Entry 9EJH (X-ray diffraction, 2.45 A resolution); this record covers chains A and B of the 5 polymer chains in the assembly.

[Chain A]
Protein: HLA class II histocompatibility antigen, DQ alpha 1 chain
Organism: Homo sapiens
UniProtKB: P01909 (DQA1_HUMAN); the construct lacks a stretch of the UniProt sequence and is renumbered around it, so the offset changes along the chain: 1-11 = UniProt 24-34; 12-54 = UniProt 36-78; 56-183 = UniProt 79-206
Chain sequence (183 residues; each row starts with the number of its first residue; note: 1 number in that range is skipped by the numbering (no residue carries it; nothing is unmodelled there)):
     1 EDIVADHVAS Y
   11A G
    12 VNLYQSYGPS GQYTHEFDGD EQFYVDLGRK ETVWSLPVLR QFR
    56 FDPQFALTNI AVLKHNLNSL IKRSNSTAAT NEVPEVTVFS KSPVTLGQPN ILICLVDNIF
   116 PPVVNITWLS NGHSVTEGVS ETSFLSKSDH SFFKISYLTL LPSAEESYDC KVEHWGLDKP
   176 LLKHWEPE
Not modelled in the structure: 183
Sequence notes: conflict Ser46 (Cys70 in P01909)
Disulfides: Cys109-Cys165
Covalent attachments: N-acetylglucosamine (NAG) linked to Asn120

[Chain B]
Protein: MHC class II HLA-DQ-beta-1
Organism: Homo sapiens
UniProtKB: O19712 (O19712_HUMAN); residues 1-192 here = UniProt positions 1-192
Chain sequence (194 residues; numbered 1 to 194; the number before each row is that of its first residue):
     1 RDSPEDFVYQ FKGMCYFTNG TERVRLVSRS IYNREEIVRF DSDVGEFRAV TLLGLPAAEY
    61 WNSQKDILER KRAAVDRVCR HNYQLELRTT LQRRVEPTVT ISPSRTEALN HHNLLVCSVT
   121 DFYPAQIKVR WFRNDQEETA GVVSTPLIRN GDWTFQILVM LEMTPQRGDV YTCHVEHPSL
   181 QSPITVEWRA QSTG
Not modelled in the structure: 1-2, 107-111
Sequence notes: expression tag (193-194)
Disulfides: Cys15-Cys79, Cys117-Cys173
Covalent attachments: N-acetylglucosamine (NAG) linked to Asn19
What the authors report for this chain:
  - mutagenesis - D66A, R77A: unchanged binding to G9 T cell receptor alpha chain
  - mutagenesis - D66A, R77A: unchanged binding to G9 TCR

[How chain A and chain B interact]
Residue-residue contacts (123):
  Ile3(A) - Tyr16(B)  hydrophobic
  Ile3(A) - Arg25(B)
  Ile3(A) - Arg29(B)
  Ala5(A) - Tyr16(B)  hydrophobic
  Ala5(A) - Phe17(B)
  Ala5(A) - Thr18(B)
  Asp6(A) - Phe17(B)  hydrogen bond (backbone-backbone)
  Asp6(A) - Thr18(B)
  Asp6(A) - Asn19(B)  hydrogen bond (side chain-backbone)
  His7(A) - Cys15(B)
  His7(A) - Tyr16(B)
  His7(A) - Phe17(B)  hydrogen bond (backbone-backbone)
  His7(A) - Leu91(B)
  Val8(A) - Met14(B)  hydrophobic
  Val8(A) - Cys15(B)
  Val8(A) - Tyr16(B)  hydrophobic
  Ala9(A) - Gly13(B)
  Ala9(A) - Met14(B)
  Ala9(A) - Cys15(B)  hydrogen bond (backbone-backbone)
  Ser10(A) - Gly13(B)
  Ser10(A) - Met14(B)
  Tyr11(A) - Gly13(B)  hydrogen bond (backbone-backbone)
  Tyr11(A) - Cys15(B)  hydrophobic
  Tyr11(A) - Asn82(B)
  Tyr11(A) - Glu86(B)  hydrogen bond
  Gly11A(A) - Phe11(B)
  Gly11A(A) - Lys12(B)
  Gly11A(A) - Gly13(B)  hydrogen bond (backbone-backbone)
  Val12(A) - Phe11(B)
  Asn13(A) - Tyr9(B)
  Asn13(A) - Gln10(B)
  Asn13(A) - Phe11(B)  hydrogen bond (backbone-backbone)
  Leu14(A) - Val8(B)  hydrophobic
  Leu14(A) - Tyr9(B)
  Tyr15(A) - Val8(B)
  Tyr15(A) - Tyr9(B)  hydrogen bond (backbone-backbone)
  Gln16(A) - Asp6(B)
  Gln16(A) - Phe7(B)
  Ser17(A) - Asp6(B)  hydrogen bond
  Ser17(A) - Phe7(B)  hydrogen bond (backbone-backbone)
  Tyr18(A) - Pro4(B)  hydrophobic
  Tyr18(A) - Asp6(B)  hydrogen bond (backbone-side chain)
  Phe28(A) - Glu86(B)
  Phe28(A) - Thr90(B)
  Phe28(A) - Leu91(B)  hydrophobic
  Phe28(A) - Trp153(B)
  Asp29(A) - Arg149(B)  hydrogen bond (backbone-side chain)
  Gly30(A) - Arg149(B)  hydrogen bond (backbone-side chain)
  Asp31(A) - Tyr123(B)
  Asp31(A) - Arg149(B)  salt bridge
  Asp31(A) - Trp153(B)
  Glu32(A) - Trp153(B)  hydrogen bond (backbone-side chain)
  Gln33(A) - Glu86(B)  hydrogen bond
  Gln33(A) - Thr90(B)
  Gln33(A) - Trp153(B)
  Leu47(A) - Arg93(B)
  Leu47(A) - Trp153(B)  hydrophobic
  Leu50(A) - Thr89(B)
  Gln52(A) - Arg88(B)
  Gln52(A) - Thr89(B)
  Phe53(A) - Leu85(B)  hydrophobic
  Phe53(A) - Arg88(B)
  Phe53(A) - Thr89(B)
  Leu68(A) - Tyr9(B)  hydrophobic
  Asn71(A) - Tyr9(B)  hydrogen bond
  Leu72(A) - Phe7(B)
  Leu72(A) - Val8(B)
  Leu72(A) - Tyr9(B)  hydrophobic
  Leu72(A) - Tyr32(B)  hydrophobic
  Leu75(A) - Tyr9(B)  hydrophobic
  Leu75(A) - Tyr32(B)  hydrophobic
  Leu75(A) - Ile37(B)  hydrophobic
  Ile76(A) - Phe7(B)  hydrophobic
  Ile76(A) - Tyr32(B)
  Ser79(A) - Tyr32(B)  hydrogen bond
  Ser81(A) - Phe7(B)
  Thr82(A) - Phe7(B)
  Thr82(A) - Tyr32(B)  hydrogen bond (backbone-side chain)
  Thr82(A) - Asn33(B)  hydrogen bond (backbone-side chain)
  Ala83(A) - Asp6(B)
  Ala83(A) - Phe7(B)  hydrophobic
  Ala83(A) - Asn33(B)
  Ala84(A) - Asp6(B)  hydrogen bond (backbone-backbone)
  Ala84(A) - Asn33(B)
  Asn86(A) - Ser3(B)  hydrogen bond
  Glu87(A) - Arg34(B)  salt bridge
  Phe94(A) - Ile148(B)  hydrophobic
  Phe94(A) - Asn150(B)
  Phe94(A) - Gln156(B)
  Ser95(A) - Gln156(B)  hydrogen bond (backbone-side chain)
  Lys96(A) - Thr120(B)
  Lys96(A) - Asp121(B)  salt bridge
  Lys96(A) - Asn150(B)
  Lys96(A) - Asp152(B)  salt bridge
  Lys96(A) - Thr154(B)  hydrogen bond
  Lys96(A) - Gln156(B)
  Ser97(A) - Asp121(B)
  Pro98(A) - Thr120(B)
  Ile108(A) - Asn150(B)
  Phe115(A) - Val8(B)  hydrophobic
  Phe115(A) - Gln10(B)
  Phe115(A) - Asn33(B)
  Phe115(A) - Arg34(B)
  Pro116(A) - Asp6(B)
  Pro116(A) - Val8(B)  hydrophobic
  Ser141(A) - Lys12(B)
  Lys142(A) - Lys12(B)  hydrogen bond (backbone-side chain)
  Asp144(A) - Arg34(B)  salt bridge
  His145(A) - Gln10(B)  hydrogen bond (backbone-side chain)
  His145(A) - Lys12(B)  hydrogen bond
  His145(A) - Ile31(B)
  His145(A) - Arg34(B)
  His145(A) - Glu36(B)
  Ser146(A) - Arg34(B)
  Phe147(A) - Gln10(B)
  Ile150(A) - Arg149(B)
  Ile150(A) - Asn150(B)
  Ile150(A) - Gly151(B)
  Tyr152(A) - Asn150(B)  hydrogen bond (side chain-backbone)
  Tyr152(A) - Gly151(B)  hydrogen bond (side chain-backbone)
  Tyr152(A) - Asp152(B)  hydrogen bond (side chain-backbone)
  Trp170(A) - Ser3(B)
  Trp170(A) - Pro4(B)
Also at the interface, not in a pair above, chain A (64 interface residues in all): Val4, Val49, Asn64, Arg78, Asn113, Pro117, Val118, Thr137, Phe148
Also at the interface, not in a pair above, chain B (51 interface residues in all): Glu5, Val27, Leu53, Val78, Tyr83, Thr100, Ser118, Phe155

[Summary]
64 residues of chain A face 51 of chain B across their interface, with 30 hydrogen bonds and 5 salt bridges.
Polar contacts include Asp31(A)-Arg149(B), Glu87(A)-Arg34(B) and Lys96(A)-Asp121(B). From the paper: D66A and
R77A of chain B leave binding to G9 T cell receptor alpha chain unchanged; D66A and R77A of chain B leave
binding to G9 TCR unchanged.
Here chain A is HLA class II histocompatibility antigen, DQ alpha 1 chain and chain B is MHC class II
HLA-DQ-beta-1, both from Homo sapiens. Entry 9EJH (Peptide-independent T cell receptor recognition of HLA-DQ2)
was determined by X-ray diffraction, deposited together with 9EJG and 9EJI.
